9UXE - chains C and L of the 9 polymer chains in the assembly; structure by electron microscopy, 3.17 A resolution.

[Chain C]
Molecule: Spike glycoprotein
From: Severe acute respiratory syndrome coronavirus 2
UniProtKB: P0DTC2 (SPIKE_SARS2); residues 1-1208 here = UniProt positions 1-1208
Amino-acid sequence (1259 residues; row label = number of the first residue in the row):
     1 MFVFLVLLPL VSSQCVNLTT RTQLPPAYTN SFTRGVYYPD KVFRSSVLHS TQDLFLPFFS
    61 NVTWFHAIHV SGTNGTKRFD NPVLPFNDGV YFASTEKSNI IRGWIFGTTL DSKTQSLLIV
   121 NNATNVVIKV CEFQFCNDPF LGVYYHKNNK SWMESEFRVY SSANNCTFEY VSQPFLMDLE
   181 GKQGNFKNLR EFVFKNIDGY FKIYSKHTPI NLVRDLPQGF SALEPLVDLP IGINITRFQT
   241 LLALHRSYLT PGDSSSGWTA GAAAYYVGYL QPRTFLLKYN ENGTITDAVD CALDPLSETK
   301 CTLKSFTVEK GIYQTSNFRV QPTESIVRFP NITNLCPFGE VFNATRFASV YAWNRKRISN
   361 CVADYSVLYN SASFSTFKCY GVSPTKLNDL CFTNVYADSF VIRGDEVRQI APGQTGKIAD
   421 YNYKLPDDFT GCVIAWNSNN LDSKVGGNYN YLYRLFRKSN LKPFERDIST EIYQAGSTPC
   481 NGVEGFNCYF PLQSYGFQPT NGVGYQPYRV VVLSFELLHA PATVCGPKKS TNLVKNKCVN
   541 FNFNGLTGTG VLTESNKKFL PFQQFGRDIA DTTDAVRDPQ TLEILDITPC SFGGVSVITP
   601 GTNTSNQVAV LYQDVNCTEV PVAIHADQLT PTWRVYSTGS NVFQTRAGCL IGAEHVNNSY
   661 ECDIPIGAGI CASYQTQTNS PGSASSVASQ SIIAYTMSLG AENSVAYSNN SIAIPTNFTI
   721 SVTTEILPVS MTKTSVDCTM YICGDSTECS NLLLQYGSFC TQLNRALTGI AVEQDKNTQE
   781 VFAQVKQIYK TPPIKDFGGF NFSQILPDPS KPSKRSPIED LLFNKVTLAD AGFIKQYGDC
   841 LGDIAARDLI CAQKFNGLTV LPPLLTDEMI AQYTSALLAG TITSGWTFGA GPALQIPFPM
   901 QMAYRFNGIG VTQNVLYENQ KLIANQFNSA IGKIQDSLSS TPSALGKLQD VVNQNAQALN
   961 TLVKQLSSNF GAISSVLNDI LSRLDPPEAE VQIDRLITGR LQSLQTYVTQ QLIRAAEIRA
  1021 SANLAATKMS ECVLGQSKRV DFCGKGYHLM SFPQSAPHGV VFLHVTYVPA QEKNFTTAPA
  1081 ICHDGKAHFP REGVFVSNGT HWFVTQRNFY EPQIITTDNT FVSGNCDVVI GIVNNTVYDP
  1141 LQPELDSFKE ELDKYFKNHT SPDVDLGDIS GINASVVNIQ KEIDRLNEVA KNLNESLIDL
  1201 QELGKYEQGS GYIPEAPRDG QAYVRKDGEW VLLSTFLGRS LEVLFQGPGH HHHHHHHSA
Not modelled in the structure: 1-13, 70-76, 183-185, 622-640, 676-689, 828-854, 1145-1259
Cystine bridges: Cys15-Cys136, Cys131-Cys166, Cys291-Cys301, Cys336-Cys361, Cys379-Cys432, Cys391-Cys525, Cys480-Cys488, Cys538-Cys590, Cys617-Cys649, Cys662-Cys671, Cys738-Cys760, Cys743-Cys749, Cys1032-Cys1043, Cys1082-Cys1126
Glycans and other covalent adducts: N-acetylglucosamine (NAG) linked to Asn61, Asn234, Asn282, Asn331, Asn603, Asn616, Asn657, Asn709, Asn717, Asn801, Asn1074, Asn1098, Asn1134; glycan linked to Asn343
Construct notes: conflict Gly682 (Arg in P0DTC2), Ser683 (Arg in P0DTC2), Ser685 (Arg in P0DTC2); engineered mutation Pro817 (Phe in P0DTC2), Pro892 (Ala in P0DTC2), Pro899 (Ala in P0DTC2), Pro942 (Ala in P0DTC2), Pro986 (Lys in P0DTC2), Pro987 (Val in P0DTC2); expression tag (1209-1259)
Curated features (UniProtKB/Swiss-Prot):
  - region: Asn280 to Cys301 (Putative superantigen), Arg403 to Asp405 (Integrin-binding motif), Asn448 to Phe456 (Immunodominant HLA epitope recognized by the CD8+), Pro681, Ala684 (Putative superantigen), Ser816 to Tyr837 (Fusion peptide 1), Lys835 to Phe855 (Fusion peptide 2), Asp1163 to Glu1202 (Heptad repeat 2)
  - site: Arg815, Ser816 (Cleavage)
  - glycosylation: Asn17 (N-linked (GlcNAc...) (complex) asparagine), Asn61 (N-linked (GlcNAc...) (hybrid) asparagine), Asn74 (N-linked (GlcNAc...) (complex) asparagine), Asn122 (N-linked (GlcNAc...) (hybrid) asparagine), Asn149 (N-linked (GlcNAc...) (complex) asparagine), Asn165 (N-linked (GlcNAc...) (complex) asparagine), Asn234 (N-linked (GlcNAc...) (high mannose) asparagine), Asn282 (N-linked (GlcNAc...) (complex) asparagine), Thr323 (O-linked (GalNAc) threonine), Ser325 (O-linked (HexNAc...) serine), Asn331 (N-linked (GlcNAc...) (complex) asparagine), Asn343 (N-linked (GlcNAc...) (complex) asparagine), Asn603 (N-linked (GlcNAc...) (hybrid) asparagine), Asn616 (N-linked (GlcNAc...) (complex) asparagine), Asn657 (N-linked (GlcNAc...) (complex) asparagine), Thr676 (O-linked (GlcNAc...) threonine), Thr678 (O-linked (GlcNAc...) threonine), Asn709 (N-linked (GlcNAc...) (high mannose) asparagine), Asn717 (N-linked (GlcNAc...) (hybrid) asparagine), Asn801 (N-linked (GlcNAc...) (hybrid) asparagine) and 6 more in UniProt
  - natural variant: Leu5 (L5F: In strain: Iota/B.1.526), Ser13 (S13I: In strain: Epsilon/B.1.427/B.1.429), Leu18 (L18F: In strain: Beta/B.1.351, Gamma/P.1 and 1 more), Thr19 (T19I: In strain: Omicron/BQ.1.1, Omicron/XBB.1.5 and 1 more; T19R: In strain: Delta/B.1.617.2, Omicron/BA.2 and 4 more), Thr20 (T20N: In strain: Gamma/P.1), Leu24 to Ala27 (sequence variant, change not given here; In strain: Omicron/BA.2, Omicron/BA.2.12.1 and 6 more), Pro26 (P26S: In strain: Gamma/P.1), Gln52 (Q52H: In strain: Omicron/EG.5.1), Ala67 (A67V: In strain: Eta/B.1.525, Omicron/BA.1), His69 to Val70 (deletion: In strain: Alpha/B.1.1.7, Eta/B.1.525 and 5 more), Gly75 (G75V: In strain: Lambda/C.37), Thr76 (T76I: In strain: Lambda/C.37), 82 further natural variant entries in UniProt
  - mutagenesis: His69 to Val70 (Increased incorporation of cleaved spike into virions), Asn121 (N121Q: Partial loss of biliverdin affinity), Arg190 (R190K: Partial loss of biliverdin affinity), Asn234 (N234Q: Increased resistance to neutralizing antibodies), Asn331 (N331Q: Reduced viral infectivity), Asn343 (N343Q: Reduced viral infectivity), Leu452 (L452R: Increased resistance to neutralizing antibodies. Decreases HLA binding to NF9 epitope. Increased binding affinity to human ACE2), Tyr453 (Y453F: Decreased HLA binding to NF9 epitope. Increased binding affinity to human ACE2), Ala475 (A475V: Increased resistance to neutralizing antibodies), Val483 (V483A: Increased resistance to neutralizing antibodies), Glu484 (E484D: Increased replication in human TMEM106B overexpressing cells), Phe490 (F490L: Increased resistance to neutralizing antibodies and human covalescent sera neutralization), 12 further mutagenesis entries in UniProt

[Chain L]
Molecule: Antibody KXD355, light chain
From: Homo sapiens
Notes: antibody fragment or engineered binder
Amino-acid sequence (211 residues; row label = number of the first residue in the row):
     1 EIVMTQSPGT LSLSPGERAT LSCRASQSDS SNSLAWYQQE PGQAPRLLIH DASSRATGIP
    61 DRFSGSGSGT DFTLIISRLE PEDFAVYYCQ LYGSFGQGTR LEIKRTVAAP SVFIFPPSDE
   121 QLKSGTASVV CLLNNFYPRE AKVQWKVDNA LQSGNSQESV TEQDSKDSTY SLSSTLTLSK
   181 ADYEKHKVYA CEVTHQGLSS PVTKSFNRGE C

[How chain C and chain L interact]
Residue-residue contacts (6):
  Gln474(C) with Arg18(L), hydrogen bond
  Ser477(C) with Ser12(L); Leu13(L); Glu17(L)
  Thr478(C) with Glu17(L)
  Pro479(C) with Glu17(L)
Also at the interface, not in a pair above, chain C (5 interface residues in all): Gly476

[Overview]
5 residues of chain C and 4 residues of chain L are in contact, with 1 hydrogen bond. Its one hydrogen-bonded
contact is Gln474(C)-Arg18(L). N-acetylglucosamine is covalently linked to Asn61(C), Asn234(C), Asn282(C),
Asn331(C), Asn603(C) and Asn616(C) and 7 more.
Here chain C is Spike glycoprotein (Severe acute respiratory syndrome coronavirus 2) and chain L is Antibody
KXD355, light chain (Homo sapiens). Entry 9UXE (SARS-CoV2 Spike protein with Fab fragment antibody
KXD355,state2) was determined by electron microscopy (same publication as 9UXD).
